Entry 2E0O (X-ray diffraction, 2.00 A resolution); this record covers chain A.

== Chain A ==
Protein: Ribonuclease
From: Homo sapiens
Notes: EC 3.1.27.5
Reference sequence: P07998 (RNAS1_HUMAN); residues 1-128 here correspond to UniProt positions 29-156 (UniProt number = residue number + 28)
Chain sequence (129 residues; row label = number of the first residue in the row; numbering starts at 0):
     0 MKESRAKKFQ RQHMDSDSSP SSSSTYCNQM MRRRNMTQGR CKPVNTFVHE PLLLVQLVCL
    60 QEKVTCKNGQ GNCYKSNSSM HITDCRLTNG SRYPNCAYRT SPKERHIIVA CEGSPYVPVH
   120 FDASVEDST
Not modelled in the structure: 0, 127-128
Differences from the reference sequence: expression tag (0); engineered mutation Leu52 (Val80 in P07998), Leu53 (Asp81 in P07998), Leu56 (Asn84 in P07998), Leu59 (Phe87 in P07998)
Swiss-Prot annotation at these positions:
  - active site: His12 (Proton acceptor), His119 (Proton donor)
  - binding site (substrate): Lys7, Arg10, Lys41 to Thr45, Lys66, Arg85
  - glycosylation (N-linked (GlcNAc...) asparagine): Asn34, Asn76, Asn88
Disulfides: Cys26-Cys84, Cys40-Cys95, Cys58-Cys110, Cys65-Cys72

== Summary ==
From UniProt: active-site residues His12 and His119 and 9 substrate-binding residues.
Chain A is Ribonuclease (Homo sapiens); the structure, Mutant Human Ribonuclease 1 (V52L, D53L, N56L, F59L),
was determined by X-ray diffraction together with 2E0J, 2E0L and 2E0M from the same study.
